Entry 6QU4 (X-ray diffraction, 2.75 A resolution); this record covers chains B and D of the 4 polymer chains in the assembly.

[Chain B (and D)]
Protein: ATP-dependent 6-phosphofructokinase
Source organism: Trypanosoma brucei brucei
Notes: EC 2.7.1.11; chain D of this document is another copy of the same molecule, construct and numbering; everything in this record applies to it too
UniProt: O15648 (PFKA_TRYBB); numbering as in UniProt (aligned over 1-487)
Amino-acid sequence (507 residues; each row starts with the number of its first residue; numbers below 1 keep their minus sign (Met-19 is residue -19)):
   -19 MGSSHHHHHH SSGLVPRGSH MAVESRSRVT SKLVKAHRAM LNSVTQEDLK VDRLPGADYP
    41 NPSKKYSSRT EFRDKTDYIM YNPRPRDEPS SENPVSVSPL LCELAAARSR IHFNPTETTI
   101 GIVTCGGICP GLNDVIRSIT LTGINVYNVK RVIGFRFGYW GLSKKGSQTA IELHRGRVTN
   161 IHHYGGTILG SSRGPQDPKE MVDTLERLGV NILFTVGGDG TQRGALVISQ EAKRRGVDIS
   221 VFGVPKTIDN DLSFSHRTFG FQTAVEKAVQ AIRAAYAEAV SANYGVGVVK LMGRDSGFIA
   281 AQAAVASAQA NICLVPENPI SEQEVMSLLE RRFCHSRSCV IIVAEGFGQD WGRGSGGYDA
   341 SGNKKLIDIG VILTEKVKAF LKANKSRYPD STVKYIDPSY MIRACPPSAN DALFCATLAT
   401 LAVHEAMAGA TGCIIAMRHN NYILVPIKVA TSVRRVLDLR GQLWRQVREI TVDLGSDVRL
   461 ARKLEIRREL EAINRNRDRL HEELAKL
Not modelled in the structure: -19 to 22, 45-54, 332-346, 487 (chain D: -19 to 21, 45-53, 333-347, 485-487)
Construct notes: initiating methionine (-19); expression tag (-18 to 0)
Residues lining bound ligands: JJ2 (1-[(3,4-dichlorophenyl)methyl]-5-[2-(dimethylamino)ethyl]pyrrolo[3,2-c]pyridin-4-one): Gly197, Gly198, Asp199, Gln202, Arg203, Pro225, Lys226, Thr227, Asp231, Leu232, Asp275, Ile414, Ala430, Thr431, Val433, Arg434
UniProt features mapped onto this chain:
  - motif: Ala485 to Leu487 (Peroxisomal targeting signal)
  - active site: Asp229 (Proton acceptor)
  - binding site (ATP): Gly107, Arg173, Gly174, Gly198 to Thr201, Lys226, Ser341 to Asn343
  - binding site (Mg(2+)): Asp199
  - binding site (substrate): Thr227 to Asp229, Met272 to Arg274, Glu325, Tyr380 to Arg383
  - site: Gly200 (Important for substrate specificity)
What the authors report for this chain:
  - binding site for JJ2: Asp199
  - catalytic residues: Asp229, Asp231 (citing earlier work)

[Chain B / chain D interface]
Residue-residue contacts (23):
  Asn160(B) with Tyr164(D)
  His163(B) with Tyr164(D), hydrogen bond
  Tyr164(B) with Asn160(D), hydrogen bond; His163(D); Tyr164(D), hydrogen bond
  Arg462(B) with Glu483(D), salt bridge
  Ile466(B) with Leu480(D), hydrophobic; Glu483(D)
  Glu469(B) with Leu480(D)
  Leu470(B) with Arg477(D); His481(D)
  Ile473(B) with Ile473(D), hydrophobic; Asn476(D)
  Asn474(B) with Arg477(D)
  Arg477(B) with Leu470(D); Asn474(D); Arg477(D)
  Leu480(B) with Ile473(D), hydrophobic
  His481(B) with Leu470(D)
  Glu483(B) with His315(D), salt bridge; Arg462(D), salt bridge; Ile466(D)
  Leu484(B) with Ile466(D), hydrophobic
Other interface residues (no listed pair), chain B (16 interface residues in all): Lys463, Asn476
Other interface residues (no listed pair), chain D (18 interface residues in all): Lys463, Arg467, Glu469, Leu484

[Summary]
16 residues of chain B and 18 residues of chain D are in contact, with 3 hydrogen bonds and 3 salt bridges.
Polar contacts include Arg462(B)-Glu483(D), Glu483(B)-His315(D) and His163(B)-Tyr164(D). Ligands of chain B:
compound JJ2. The paper reports catalytic residues Asp229(B) and Asp231(B); a binding site for JJ2 at
Asp199(B).
Chain B and chain D are both ATP-dependent 6-phosphofructokinase (Trypanosoma brucei brucei); the structure,
Crystal Structure of Phosphofructokinase from Trypanosoma brucei in complex with an allosteric inhibitor
ctcb405, was determined by X-ray diffraction (same publication as 6QU3 and 6QU5).
